Entry 6LFO (electron microscopy, 3.40 A resolution); this record covers chains D and R of the 6 polymer chains in the assembly.

# Chain D
Molecule: Interleukin-8
From: Homo sapiens
UniProtKB: P10145 (IL8_HUMAN); residues 1-65 here correspond to UniProt positions 28-92 (UniProt number = residue number + 27)
Chain sequence (65 residues; row label = number of the first residue in the row):
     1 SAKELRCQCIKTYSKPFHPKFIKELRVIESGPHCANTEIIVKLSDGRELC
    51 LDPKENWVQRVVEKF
Unresolved in the structure: 1
Disulfides: Cys-7/Cys-34, Cys-9/Cys-50

# Chain R
Molecule: C-X-C chemokine receptor type 2
From: Homo sapiens
UniProtKB: P25025 (CXCR2_HUMAN); residue numbers follow UniProt; this construct covers 1-360
Chain sequence (360 residues; row label = number of the first residue in the row):
     1 MEDFNMESDSFEDFWKGEDLSNYSYSSTLPPFLLDAAPCEPESLEINKYF
    51 VVIIYALVFLLSLLGNSLVMLVILYSRVGRSVTDVYLLNLALADLLFALT
   101 LPIWAASKVNGWIFGTFLCKVVSLLKEVNFYSGILLLACISVDRYLAIVH
   151 ATRTLTQKRYLVKFICLSIWGLSLLLALPVLLFRRTVYSSNVSPACYEDM
   201 GNNTANWRMLLRILPQSFGFIVPLLIMLFCYGFTLRTLFKAHMGQKHRAM
   251 RVIFAVVLIFLLCWLPYNLVLLADTLMRTQVIQETCERRNHIDRALDATE
   301 ILGILHSCLNPLIYAFIGQKFRHGLLKILAIHGLISKDSLPKDSRPSFVG
   351 SSSGHTSTTL
Unresolved in the structure: 1-25, 333-360
Disulfides: Cys-39/Cys-286, Cys-119/Cys-196
UniProt features mapped onto this chain:
  - site: Asp-35, Ala-36 (Microbial infection: Cleavage)
  - modified residue (Phosphoserine): Ser-347, Ser-351, Ser-352, Ser-353
  - glycosylation: Asn-22 (N-linked (GlcNAc...) asparagine)

# How chain D and chain R interact
Residue-residue contacts - 37 pairs, chain D then chain R:
  Ala-2(D) with Lys-108(R)
  Lys-3(D) with Tyr-197(R)
  Glu-4(D) with Tyr-197(R), hydrogen bond (backbone-side chain); Asp-274(R); Arg-278(R), salt bridge; Arg-289(R), salt bridge; Leu-296(R)
  Leu-5(D) with Tyr-197(R), hydrogen bond (backbone-side chain); Arg-278(R); Arg-289(R), hydrogen bond (backbone-side chain)
  Arg-6(D) with Arg-289(R)
  Gln-8(D) with Pro-38(R); Cys-39(R)
  Cys-9(D) with Pro-38(R)
  Ile-10(D) with Glu-284(R)
  Lys-11(D) with Ala-36(R)
  Tyr-13(D) with Leu-34(R), hydrophobic
  Lys-15(D) with Leu-29(R)
  Phe-17(D) with Leu-29(R)
  His-18(D) with Ser-27(R), hydrogen bond (side chain-backbone); Thr-28(R)
  Phe-21(D) with Phe-32(R), hydrophobic
  Ser-30(D) with Asn-202(R)
  Gly-31(D) with Gly-201(R); Thr-204(R), hydrogen bond (backbone-side chain)
  Pro-32(D) with Val-187(R), hydrophobic; Thr-204(R)
  His-33(D) with Thr-204(R); Ala-205(R)
  Ala-35(D) with Asn-202(R)
  Asp-45(D) with Phe-32(R)
  Arg-47(D) with Phe-32(R), hydrogen bond (side chain-backbone); Leu-33(R); Leu-34(R); Asp-35(R), salt bridge
  Glu-48(D) with Ala-37(R)
  Leu-49(D) with Leu-34(R), hydrophobic
Also at the interface, not in a pair above, chain D (26 interface residues in all): Pro-16, Cys-34, Arg-60
Also at the interface, not in a pair above, chain R (30 interface residues in all): Ser-26, Pro-31, Glu-40, Lys-48, Trp-104, Ser-107, Ser-189

# In short
The interface between chain D and chain R involves 26 residues on one side and 30 on the other; the contacts
include 6 hydrogen bonds and 3 salt bridges. Polar contacts include Glu-4(D)/Arg-278(R), Glu-4(D)/Arg-289(R)
and Arg-47(D)/Asp-35(R).
Here chain D is Interleukin-8 and chain R is C-X-C chemokine receptor type 2, both from Homo sapiens. Entry
6LFO (Cryo-EM structure of a class A GPCR monomer) was determined by electron microscopy (same publication as
6LFL and 6LFM).
